Entry 2OVU (X-ray diffraction, 1.50 A resolution); this record covers chain A.

# Chain A
Name: Canavalia gladiata lectin
Organism: Canavalia gladiata
UniProt: P14894 (CONA_CANGL); residues 1-237 here correspond to UniProt positions 45-281 (UniProt number = residue number + 44)
Amino-acid sequence (237 residues; numbered 1 to 237; the number before each row is that of its first residue):
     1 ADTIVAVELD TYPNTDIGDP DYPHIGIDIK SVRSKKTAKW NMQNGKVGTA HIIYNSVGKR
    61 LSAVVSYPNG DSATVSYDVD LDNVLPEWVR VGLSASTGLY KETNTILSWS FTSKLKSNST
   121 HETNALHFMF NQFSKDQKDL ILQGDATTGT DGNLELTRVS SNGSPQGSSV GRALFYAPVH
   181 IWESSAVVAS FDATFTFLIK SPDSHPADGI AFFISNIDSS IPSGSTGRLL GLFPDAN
Residues lining bound ligands:
  - Ca2+ (CA): D10, Y12, P13, N14, D19, H24
  - Mn2+ (MN): E8, D10, D19, H24, V32, S34
Curated features (UniProtKB/Swiss-Prot):
  - site: N237 (Cleavage)

# In short
Chain A binds Ca2+ and Mn2+.
Chain A is Canavalia gladiata lectin (Canavalia gladiata); the structure, Crystal structure of a lectin from
Canavalia gladiata (CGL) in complex with man1-2man-OMe, was determined by X-ray diffraction together with
2P34, 2P37, 2EF6, 2OW4 and 2P2K from the same study.
